PDB entry 3WXR | X-ray diffraction, 3.15 A resolution | chains P and Q of the 28 polymer chains in the assembly

Chain P:
Protein: Proteasome subunit alpha type-2
Source organism: Saccharomyces cerevisiae S288c
Notes: EC 3.4.25.1
UniProt: P23639 (PSA2_YEAST); residues 1-250 here = UniProt positions 1-250
Sequence (250 residues; each row starts with the number of its first residue):
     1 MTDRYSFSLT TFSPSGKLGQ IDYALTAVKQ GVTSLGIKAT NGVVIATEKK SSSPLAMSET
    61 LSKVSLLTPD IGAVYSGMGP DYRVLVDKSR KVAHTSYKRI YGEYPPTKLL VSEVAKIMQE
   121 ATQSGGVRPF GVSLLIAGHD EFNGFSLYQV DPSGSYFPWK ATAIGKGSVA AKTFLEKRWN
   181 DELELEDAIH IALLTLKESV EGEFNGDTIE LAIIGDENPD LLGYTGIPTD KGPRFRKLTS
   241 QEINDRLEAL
Not modelled in the structure: 1

Chain Q:
Protein: Proteasome subunit alpha type-3
Source organism: Saccharomyces cerevisiae S288c
Notes: EC 3.4.25.1
UniProt: P23638 (PSA3_YEAST); residues 1-258 here = UniProt positions 1-258
Sequence (258 residues; numbered 1 to 258; the number before each row is that of its first residue):
     1 MGSRRYDSRT TIFSPEGRLY QVEYALESIS HAGTAIGIMA SDGIVLAAER KVTSTLLEQD
    61 TSTEKLYKLN DKIAVAVAGL TADAEILINT ARIHAQNYLK TYNEDIPVEI LVRRLSDIKQ
   121 GYTQHGGLRP FGVSFIYAGY DDRYGYQLYT SNPSGNYTGW KAISVGANTS AAQTLLQMDY
   181 KDDMKVDDAI ELALKTLSKT TDSSALTYDR LEFATIRKGA NDGEVYQKIF KPQEIKDILV
   241 KTGITKKDED EEADEDMK
Not modelled in the structure: 1, 246-258
Reported in the primary citation:
  - mutagenesis - G155R: increased growth in response to Deltafub1 Deltapba4

Chain P / chain Q interface:
Contacting residue pairs - 60 pairs, chain P then chain Q:
  Arg-4(P) / Ser-3(Q)
  Tyr-5(P) / Ser-3(Q)
  Tyr-5(P) / Tyr-6(Q)
  Ser-6(P) / Gly-126(Q)
  Phe-7(P) / Ser-3(Q)
  Phe-7(P) / Tyr-6(Q)
  Phe-7(P) / Asp-7(Q)
  Phe-7(P) / Gly-127(Q)
  Ser-8(P) / Ser-8(Q)
  Ser-8(P) / Gly-127(Q)  hydrogen bond (backbone-backbone)
  Ser-8(P) / Leu-128(Q)
  Ser-8(P) / Arg-129(Q)  hydrogen bond (side chain-backbone)
  Thr-10(P) / Arg-129(Q)
  Thr-11(P) / Ser-8(Q)
  Thr-11(P) / Thr-10(Q)
  Thr-11(P) / Gln-21(Q)
  Phe-12(P) / Gln-21(Q)
  Phe-12(P) / Tyr-24(Q)
  Phe-12(P) / Ala-25(Q)  hydrophobic
  Phe-12(P) / Ser-28(Q)
  Phe-12(P) / Leu-80(Q)  hydrophobic
  Phe-12(P) / Arg-129(Q)
  Phe-12(P) / Pro-130(Q)
  Phe-12(P) / Gly-132(Q)
  Ser-13(P) / Tyr-24(Q)
  Pro-14(P) / Tyr-24(Q)  hydrophobic
  Pro-14(P) / Glu-27(Q)
  Ser-15(P) / Glu-27(Q)
  Ser-15(P) / His-31(Q)
  Gly-16(P) / Tyr-24(Q)
  Gly-16(P) / Ser-28(Q)
  Leu-18(P) / Arg-129(Q)
  Lys-38(P) / Glu-58(Q)  salt bridge
  Ser-112(P) / Glu-85(Q)  hydrogen bond
  Gln-119(P) / Ala-82(Q)
  Gln-119(P) / Asp-83(Q)  hydrogen bond
  Gln-119(P) / Arg-129(Q)
  Thr-122(P) / Arg-129(Q)  hydrogen bond (backbone-side chain)
  Gln-123(P) / Tyr-122(Q)
  Gln-123(P) / Leu-128(Q)
  Gln-123(P) / Arg-129(Q)  hydrogen bond (side chain-backbone)
  Gln-123(P) / Phe-131(Q)
  Ser-153(P) / Ala-82(Q)
  Gly-154(P) / Ala-82(Q)
  Ser-155(P) / Ala-82(Q)
  Tyr-156(P) / Glu-85(Q)  hydrogen bond
  Pro-158(P) / Leu-57(Q)
  Pro-158(P) / Glu-58(Q)  hydrogen bond (backbone-backbone)
  Pro-158(P) / Thr-61(Q)
  Trp-159(P) / Ser-54(Q)
  Trp-159(P) / Leu-56(Q)
  Trp-159(P) / Leu-57(Q)
  Lys-160(P) / Thr-55(Q)  hydrogen bond (side chain-backbone)
  Lys-160(P) / Leu-56(Q)  hydrogen bond (backbone-backbone)
  Lys-160(P) / Leu-57(Q)
  Lys-160(P) / Glu-58(Q)
  Ala-161(P) / Leu-56(Q)
  Leu-175(P) / Leu-56(Q)  hydrophobic
  Glu-176(P) / Thr-55(Q)  hydrogen bond
  Glu-176(P) / Leu-56(Q)
Also at the interface, not in a pair above, chain P (35 interface residues in all): Leu-9, Lys-116, Ser-124, Gly-125, Phe-157, Lys-172, Trp-179
Also at the interface, not in a pair above, chain Q (32 interface residues in all): Gly-2, Thr-81, Ile-86

Summary:
Chain P and chain Q form an interface of 35 and 32 residues respectively; the contacts include 11 hydrogen
bonds and 1 salt bridge. Polar contacts include Lys-38(P)/Glu-58(Q), Ser-8(P)/Arg-129(Q) and
Ser-112(P)/Glu-85(Q). From the paper: G155R of chain Q increases growth in response to Deltafub1 Deltapba4.
Chain P is Proteasome subunit alpha type-2 and chain Q is Proteasome subunit alpha type-3, both from
Saccharomyces cerevisiae S288c; the structure, Yeast 20S proteasome with a mutation of alpha7 subunit, was
determined by X-ray diffraction.
